PDB entry 1E4J | X-ray diffraction, 2.50 A resolution | chain A

# Chain A
Molecule: Low affinity immunoglobulin gamma FC receptor III
Source organism: Homo sapiens
Notes: fragment: extracellular domain
UniProtKB: O75015 (FCG3B_HUMAN); residues -3 to 172 here correspond to UniProt positions 18-193 (UniProt number = residue number + 21)
Chain sequence (176 residues; each row starts with the number of its first residue; note: 1 number in that range is skipped by the numbering (no residue carries it; nothing is unmodelled there); numbers below 1 keep their minus sign (Met-4 is residue -4)):
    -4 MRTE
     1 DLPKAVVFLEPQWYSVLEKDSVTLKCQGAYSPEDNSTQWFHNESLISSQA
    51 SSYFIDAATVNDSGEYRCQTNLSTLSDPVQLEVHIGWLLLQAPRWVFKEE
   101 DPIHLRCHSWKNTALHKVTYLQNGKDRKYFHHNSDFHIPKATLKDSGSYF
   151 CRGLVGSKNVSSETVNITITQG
Not modelled in the structure: -4 to -1, 1
Disulfides: Cys26-Cys68, Cys107-Cys151

# Overview
Chain A is Low affinity immunoglobulin gamma FC receptor III (Homo sapiens); the structure, Crystal structure
of the soluble human Fc-gamma Receptor III, was determined by X-ray diffraction (same publication as 1E4K).
